Entry 5KJH (X-ray diffraction, 2.27 A resolution); this record covers chains A and B of the 3 polymer chains in the assembly.

Chain A:
Molecule: putative polycomb protein Eed
From: Chaetomium thermophilum (strain DSM 1495 / CBS 144.50 / IMI 039719)
Reference sequence: G0S8H7 (G0S8H7_CHATD); numbering as in UniProt (aligned over 1-565)
Amino-acid sequence (605 residues; numbered -39 to 565; the number before each row is that of its first residue; numbers below 1 keep their minus sign (Met-39 is residue -39)):
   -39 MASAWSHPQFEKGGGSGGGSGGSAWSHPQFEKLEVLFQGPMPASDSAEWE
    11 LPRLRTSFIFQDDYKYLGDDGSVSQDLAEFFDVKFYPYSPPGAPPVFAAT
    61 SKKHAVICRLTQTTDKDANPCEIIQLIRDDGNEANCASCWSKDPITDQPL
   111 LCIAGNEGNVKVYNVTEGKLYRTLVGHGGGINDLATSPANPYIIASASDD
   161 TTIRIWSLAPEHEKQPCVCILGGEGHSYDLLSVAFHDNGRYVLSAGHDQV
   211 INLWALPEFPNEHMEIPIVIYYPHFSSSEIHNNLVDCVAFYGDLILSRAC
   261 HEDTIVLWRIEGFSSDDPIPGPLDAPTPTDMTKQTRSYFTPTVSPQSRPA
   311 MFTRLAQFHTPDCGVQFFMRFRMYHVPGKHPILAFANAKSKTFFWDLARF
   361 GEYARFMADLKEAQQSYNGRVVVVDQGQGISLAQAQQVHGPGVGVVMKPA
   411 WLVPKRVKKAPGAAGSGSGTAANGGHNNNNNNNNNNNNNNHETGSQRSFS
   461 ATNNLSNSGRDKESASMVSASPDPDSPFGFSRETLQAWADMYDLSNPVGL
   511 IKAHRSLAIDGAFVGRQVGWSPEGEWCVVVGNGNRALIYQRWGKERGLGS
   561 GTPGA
Disordered / not traced: -39 to 5, 28-34, 388-389, 416-477, 558-565
Sequence notes: expression tag (-39 to 0)

Chain B:
Molecule: Putative uncharacterized protein, Zinc finger domain-containing protein
From: Chaetomium thermophilum (strain DSM 1495 / CBS 144.50 / IMI 039719)
Reference sequence: chimeric construct of G0SDW4, G0RYC6: residues 191-2525 from G0SDW4 (G0SDW4_CHATD) positions 191-952 (offset varies); residues 2530-2691 from G0RYC6 positions 530-691 (UniProt number = residue number - 2000)
Amino-acid sequence (937 residues; row label = number of the first residue in the row; note: 1573 numbers in that range are skipped by the numbering (no residue carries them; nothing is unmodelled there)):
   182 SNHHHHHHATPKNTEWTVDKIASALSVLAEEVPQNHSRLVNFLLEETEKR
   232 APQPRHLSKTDPFAHMKSKAIDANRPRPEGVPTMDVKFKQHSGEYGKSRN
   282 SGRRFQYPVVCIKPDREPVPPYRFHHAEIRKNILALNSQLNFVPHLRDVD
   332 PNSAEEQKYSAWLMDLENLDSKSGFKIQPRSQKIAKRAQAEYAATLAPYL
   382 EPWLRKLNIEGCTKSNLIRFMASQPESDDSMTPQQKSNLLDTYSDDMGSP
   432 QAVRNASMFTEAWDRVFNDQSKLRRVALRDILMLDKNVEPIFDNKRAKDA
   482 PGSQKPPDEALMQKVIDALGSYTTLGCLICFSHDCEHGEIERDNQKRCFS
   532 LEEIGGLMPSLRRKWAAQIEQRQKTEGGSANAPPAHPPCRNECYRIHGTG
   582 DPNQQVPPWSENEVGTLEWMFATIGYSQTLRPECFVGAILGRPCWDVHRK
   632 LQELDLRLPPVEPRTIPKQKSLPWYDRRKKQLMSDWADATITHEHAVREL
   682 FAPCHHDGPCTAANGCPCASAGTHPVLCERFCLCTAEECPLKFTGCACHS
   732 SGKTCLQRQREGRPCICVQLNRECDPTLCKGCGARERADPENAYDEVLHS
   782 TGCQNVALQRGAAKAVVLGKSQLEACGYGLFAAEDIEEGEFVIEYTGELI
   832 SHDEGVRREHRRGDVFDEENKVSYLFTLLEQEGIWVDAAIYGNLSRYINH
   882 ATDGNIMPKIMYVNHEWRIKFTAIKDIKAGEELFFNYGDNFPNLTKKL
  2503 VERNEQSGAETTPQQPKRANGLVPRGSEVMLPGRGVPKKPLRRPKRRPLL
  2553 VPKTTQPLFDPLSKVQLLPGQPLPQHPIDDSWLLLKHRDNLQDFIDLRPE
  2603 EKEFLQEWDAFILRRHISSEQYLPRYFLRFVREKADWLVSKRSRGEEFSK
  2653 LVATLLARRVLPERVVIEATQVLNDARGRLREQGGVIEG
Disordered / not traced: 182-196, 357-359, 392, 408-412, 428-432, 452-454, 474-489, 553-567, 576, 581-587, 609-610, 622, 641-646, 741-742, 849-851, 2503-2529, 2540-2549, 2684-2691
Sequence notes: expression tag (182-190); linker (2524-2529)
Bound ions: Zn2+ site 1: Cys508, Cys511, Cys516, His518; Zn2+ site 2: Cys570, Cys574, Cys615, Cys625; Zn2+ site 3: Cys685, His687, Cys691, Cys697; Zn2+ site 4: Cys685, Cys699, Cys709, Cys713; Zn2+ site 5: Cys691, Cys709, Cys715, Cys720; Zn2+ site 6: Cys727, Cys748, Cys755, Cys760; Zn2+ site 7: Cys727, Cys729, Cys736, Cys746; Zn2+ site 8: Cys736, Cys755, Cys763, Cys784
Ligand contacts: S-adenosylhomocysteine (SAH): Leu804, Cys807, Gly808, Tyr809, Lys852, Val853, Ser854, Tyr855, Arg877, Tyr878, Ile879, Asn880, His881, Tyr918, Phe922, Asn924, Leu925, Thr926, Lys927, Arg2536
UniProt features mapped onto this chain:
  - region: Val221 to Lys250 (EBD domain), Pro301 to Gln320 (SAL domain), Leu321 to Pro360 (SRM domain)
  - binding site (Zn(2+)): Cys508, Cys511, Cys516, His518, Cys570, Cys574, Cys615, Cys625, Cys685, His687, Cys691, Cys697, Cys699, Cys709, Cys713, Cys715, Cys720, Cys727, Cys729, Cys736 and 6 more in UniProt
  - binding site (S-adenosyl-L-homocysteine): Tyr809, Lys852, Ser854, Tyr855, His881, Lys927
  - binding site (S-adenosyl-L-methionine): Tyr809, Lys852, Ser854, Tyr855, Asn880, His881, Thr926

How chain A and chain B interact:
Contacting residue pairs (244; chain A residue first):
  Arg13(A) with Gly274(B); Glu275(B), hydrogen bond (side chain-backbone)
  Leu14(A) with His272(B); Gly277(B)
  Arg15(A) with Gln271(B), hydrogen bond; His272(B), hydrogen bond (backbone-backbone)
  Thr16(A) with Lys270(B); Gln271(B), hydrogen bond; His272(B)
  Ser17(A) with Lys268(B); Phe269(B); Lys270(B), hydrogen bond (backbone-backbone); His272(B), hydrogen bond
  Phe18(A) with Val267(B), hydrophobic; Lys268(B); Phe269(B), hydrophobic
  Ile19(A) with Val267(B); Lys268(B), hydrogen bond (backbone-backbone)
  Phe20(A) with Met265(B), hydrophobic; Asp266(B); Val267(B), hydrophobic
  Gln21(A) with Met265(B); Asp266(B), hydrogen bond (side chain-backbone)
  Asp22(A) with Met265(B)
  Asp23(A) with Met265(B)
  Tyr46(A) with Pro243(B), hydrophobic; Phe244(B), hydrophobic
  Pro47(A) with Leu238(B)
  Tyr48(A) with Arg236(B); His237(B); Leu238(B); Ser239(B), hydrogen bond (backbone-backbone)
  Ser49(A) with Leu238(B); Asp242(B); Pro243(B)
  Pro50(A) with Ser239(B); Lys240(B); Thr241(B); Asp242(B)
  Pro51(A) with Leu238(B)
  Pro54(A) with Asp242(B)
  Val56(A) with Phe244(B), hydrophobic
  His64(A) with Met265(B)
  Arg69(A) with Phe244(B), hydrogen bond (side chain-backbone); Ala245(B); Met247(B), hydrogen bond (side chain-backbone)
  Lys76(A) with Gln271(B); Arg280(B)
  Asp77(A) with Gln271(B); Arg280(B), salt bridge
  Ala78(A) with Gln271(B)
  Asn79(A) with Phe269(B); Gln271(B), hydrogen bond
  Pro80(A) with Gln271(B)
  Glu82(A) with Ser249(B)
  Ile83(A) with Ser249(B); Lys250(B), hydrogen bond (backbone-backbone); Val267(B), hydrophobic; Phe269(B), hydrophobic; Tyr288(B), hydrophobic
  Ile84(A) with Phe244(B), hydrophobic; Met247(B); Lys248(B); Lys250(B)
  Gln85(A) with Lys250(B), hydrogen bond; Val291(B)
  Leu86(A) with Met265(B), hydrophobic; Tyr288(B), hydrophobic; Pro289(B); Val290(B), hydrophobic; Val291(B), hydrogen bond (backbone-backbone)
  Ile87(A) with Val291(B); Ile293(B), hydrophobic
  Arg88(A) with Met265(B), hydrogen bond; Val290(B); Val291(B), hydrogen bond (backbone-backbone); Cys292(B); Ile293(B), hydrogen bond (backbone-backbone)
  Asp89(A) with Ile293(B)
  Asp90(A) with Cys292(B); Ile293(B), hydrogen bond (backbone-backbone); Lys294(B); Pro295(B)
  Gly91(A) with Pro295(B)
  Trp100(A) with Phe244(B), hydrophobic
  Lys102(A) with His237(B), hydrogen bond (side chain-backbone); Ser239(B)
  Asp107(A) with Ser239(B), hydrogen bond
  Pro109(A) with Pro243(B); Phe244(B), hydrophobic
  Glu117(A) with Pro299(B)
  Asn119(A) with Arg297(B), hydrogen bond (side chain-backbone); Glu298(B); Pro299(B)
  Tyr123(A) with Ile293(B), hydrophobic
  Val125(A) with Met247(B)
  Thr126(A) with Pro243(B); Met247(B)
  Gly128(A) with Val291(B); Ile293(B)
  Lys129(A) with Ile293(B)
  Leu130(A) with Ile293(B), hydrophobic; Asp296(B)
  Thr133(A) with Asp296(B), hydrogen bond
  Val135(A) with Arg297(B); Glu298(B); Val300(B), hydrophobic
  Gly136(A) with Val300(B); Tyr303(B), hydrogen bond (backbone-side chain)
  His137(A) with Val300(B); Tyr303(B)
  Gly138(A) with Pro302(B); Tyr303(B), hydrogen bond (backbone-backbone)
  Pro148(A) with Arg236(B); His237(B)
  Ala149(A) with Arg236(B); His237(B), hydrogen bond (backbone-side chain)
  Asn150(A) with His237(B)
  Pro151(A) with His237(B)
  Asp159(A) with Arg304(B), hydrogen bond (backbone-side chain)
  Asp160(A) with Tyr303(B), hydrogen bond; Arg304(B); Phe305(B), hydrogen bond (backbone-backbone)
  Thr161(A) with Arg304(B); Phe305(B)
  Thr162(A) with Phe305(B); His306(B)
  Arg164(A) with Tyr303(B); Leu2564(B), hydrogen bond (side chain-backbone); Ser2565(B), hydrogen bond (side chain-backbone); Lys2566(B)
  Lys174(A) with Val2567(B)
  Gln175(A) with Ser2565(B)
  Ile180(A) with His306(B); Leu2564(B)
  Gly182(A) with His306(B)
  Gly183(A) with Tyr872(B)
  Glu184(A) with Tyr872(B)
  Ser187(A) with Phe305(B); Phe323(B)
  Tyr188(A) with Arg304(B); Phe323(B), hydrophobic; Pro325(B); His326(B); Leu327(B)
  Asp189(A) with Arg304(B), salt bridge
  Asp197(A) with Pro233(B); Arg236(B), hydrogen bond (backbone-side chain)
  His207(A) with Phe323(B); His326(B)
  Asp208(A) with Phe323(B)
  Gln209(A) with Asn322(B); Phe323(B); Val324(B)
  Glu225(A) with Ser2565(B); Pro2576(B); His2578(B), salt bridge
  Ile226(A) with Leu2564(B), hydrophobic; His2578(B)
  Pro227(A) with Ser2565(B)
  Val229(A) with His306(B)
  Tyr231(A) with Ala308(B), hydrophobic; Trp2584(B)
  Tyr232(A) with Trp2584(B), hydrogen bond (side chain-backbone); Lys2588(B)
  Ser238(A) with Arg368(B), hydrogen bond (backbone-side chain)
  Glu239(A) with Arg368(B)
  His241(A) with Arg368(B), hydrogen bond (backbone-side chain)
  Asn242(A) with Arg361(B), hydrogen bond (backbone-side chain); Ile365(B); Arg368(B), hydrogen bond
  Asn243(A) with Arg361(B), hydrogen bond
  Tyr251(A) with Thr228(B)
  Gly252(A) with Thr228(B)
  Leu254(A) with Thr228(B)
  Leu267(A) with Leu225(B), hydrophobic
  Arg269(A) with Leu220(B); Leu224(B)
  Asp276(A) with Arg231(B), salt bridge
  Leu283(A) with Ser2583(B); Leu2587(B)
  Ala285(A) with Leu2587(B)
  Thr287(A) with Leu2587(B); Lys2588(B); Asp2591(B), hydrogen bond
  Thr289(A) with Asp2591(B); Asn2592(B); Asp2595(B), hydrogen bond
  Met291(A) with Leu317(B), hydrophobic; Asn318(B); Ser319(B)
  Gln294(A) with Asn322(B); Lys364(B); Arg368(B), hydrogen bond
  Ser304(A) with Lys467(B)
  Pro305(A) with Ala378(B); Pro379(B); Lys395(B); Asp466(B); Lys467(B), hydrogen bond (backbone-backbone)
  Gln306(A) with Ala375(B); Leu465(B)
  Ser307(A) with Leu465(B), hydrogen bond (backbone-backbone); Asp466(B); Lys467(B); Glu470(B); Pro471(B)
  Arg308(A) with Leu465(B); Glu470(B), salt bridge
  Phe312(A) with Glu372(B)
  Arg314(A) with His217(B); Glu372(B), salt bridge
  Leu315(A) with His217(B), hydrogen bond (backbone-side chain); Leu220(B), hydrophobic; Val221(B); Leu224(B), hydrophobic
  Phe327(A) with His326(B)
  His335(A) with Thr228(B), hydrogen bond (side chain-backbone); Ala232(B)
  Val336(A) with Ala232(B)
  Pro337(A) with Ala232(B); Pro233(B); Gln234(B)
  His340(A) with Glu229(B)
  Pro341(A) with Glu229(B)
  Ala358(A) with Glu229(B)
  Phe360(A) with Asn222(B); Leu225(B), hydrophobic
  Gly361(A) with Asn222(B), hydrogen bond (backbone-side chain); Glu226(B)
  Ala364(A) with Asn222(B)
  Lys371(A) with Gln215(B)
  Leu504(A) with His217(B); Ser218(B); Val221(B), hydrophobic; Asn222(B); Leu225(B), hydrophobic
  Ser505(A) with Pro214(B); His217(B); Ser218(B)
  Asn506(A) with Arg455(B), hydrogen bond
  Pro507(A) with His217(B); Arg455(B)
  Val508(A) with Arg455(B)
Interface residues without a listed pair, chain A (133 interface residues in all): Ala53, Cys81, Gly139, Pro282, Pro286, Thr292, Ala310, Lys339, Leu357, Leu517, Asp520
Interface residues without a listed pair, chain B (113 interface residues in all): His246, Pro263, Thr264, Ser273, Asn281, Phe356, Ala374, Asn525, Glu829, Arg842, Ile871, Asp2562, Asp2581, Leu2585

In short:
133 residues of chain A and 113 residues of chain B are in contact, with 47 hydrogen bonds and 6 salt bridges.
Polar pairs include Asp77(A)-Arg280(B), Asp189(A)-Arg304(B) and Glu225(A)-His2578(B). Ligands of chain B:
S-adenosylhomocysteine.
Chain A is putative polycomb protein Eed and chain B is Putative uncharacterized protein, Zinc finger
domain-containing protein, both from Chaetomium thermophilum (strain DSM 1495 / CBS 144.50 / IMI 039719); the
structure, Crystal structure of an active polycomb repressive complex 2 in the stimulated state, was
determined by X-ray diffraction, deposited together with 5KJI and 5KKL.
